6C0A - chains A and B; structure by solution NMR.

== Chain A ==
Molecule: Alpha-actinin-1
Organism: Mus musculus
Notes: fragment: EF-hand 3, 4
UniProt: Q7TPR4 (ACTN1_MOUSE); residue numbers follow UniProt; this construct covers 822-892
Chain sequence (71 residues; row label = number of the first residue in the row):
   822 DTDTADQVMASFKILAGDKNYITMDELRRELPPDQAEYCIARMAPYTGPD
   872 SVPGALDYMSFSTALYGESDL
Construct notes: conflict Met845 (Glu in Q7TPR4), Thr868 (Ala in Q7TPR4)
UniProt features mapped onto this chain:
  - modified residue: Ser890 (Phosphoserine)

== Chain B ==
Molecule: Voltage-dependent L-type calcium channel subunit alpha-1C
Notes: fragment: IQ Motif
UniProt: Q13936 (CAC1C_HUMAN), isoform Q13936-17; residues 1646-1668 here correspond to UniProt positions 1587-1609 (UniProt number = residue number - 59)
Chain sequence (23 residues; row label = number of the first residue in the row):
  1646 GKFYATFLIQEYFRKFKKRKEQG

== Chain A / chain B interface ==
Residue-residue contacts (19):
  Thr825(A) - Tyr1657(B)
  Thr825(A) - Lys1660(B)
  Ala826(A) - Tyr1657(B)
  Val829(A) - Leu1653(B)
  Val829(A) - Ile1654(B)
  Ser832(A) - Ala1650(B)
  Ser832(A) - Leu1653(B)
  Phe833(A) - Ile1654(B)
  Leu836(A) - Lys1647(B)
  Leu836(A) - Ala1650(B)
  Glu847(A) - Lys1647(B)
  Glu851(A) - Lys1647(B)
  Glu851(A) - Thr1651(B)
  Leu852(A) - Thr1651(B)
  Leu852(A) - Ile1654(B)
  Leu886(A) - Tyr1657(B)
  Glu889(A) - Arg1664(B)
  Glu889(A) - Lys1665(B)
  Asp891(A) - Lys1665(B)
Interface residues without a listed pair, chain A (14 interface residues in all): Phe882, Leu892
Interface residues without a listed pair, chain B (11 interface residues in all): Phe1658, Phe1661

== In short ==
The interface between chain A and chain B involves 14 residues on one side and 11 on the other.
Chain A is Alpha-actinin-1 (Mus musculus) and chain B is Voltage-dependent L-type calcium channel subunit
alpha-1C; the structure, Actinin-1 EF-Hand bound to the Cav1.2 IQ Motif, was determined by solution NMR.
